3WAZ - chains B and D of the 4 polymer chains in the assembly; structure by X-ray diffraction, 3.00 A resolution.

== Chain B ==
Protein: Putative uncharacterized protein
Organism: Pyrococcus abyssi
Reference sequence: Q9V2B6 (Q9V2B6_PYRAB); numbering as in UniProt (aligned over 8-226)
Amino-acid sequence (220 residues; each row starts with the number of its first residue):
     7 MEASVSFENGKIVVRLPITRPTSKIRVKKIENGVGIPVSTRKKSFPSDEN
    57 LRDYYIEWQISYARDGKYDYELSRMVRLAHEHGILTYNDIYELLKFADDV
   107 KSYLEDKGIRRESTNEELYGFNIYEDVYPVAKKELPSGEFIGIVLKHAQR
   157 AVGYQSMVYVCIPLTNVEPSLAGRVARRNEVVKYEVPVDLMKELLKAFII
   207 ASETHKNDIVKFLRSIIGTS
Disordered / not traced: 7, 225-226
Differences from the reference sequence: expression tag (7); engineered mutation Ala-154 (Lys in Q9V2B6)
Residues lining bound ligands: adenine (ADE): Gln-65, Ile-66, Ser-67, Tyr-68, Ser-162, Met-163, Val-164, Phe-204, His-211
From the paper describing this entry:
  - mutagenesis - K154A: decreased catalytic activity (DNA-cleavage activity)
  - binding site for the 20-nt DNA strand (chain D): Ser-29, Lys-30, Arg-32, Glu-63, Gln-65, Lys-152, Gln-155, Arg-156, Ala-157, Gln-161, Met-163, Tyr-165
  - binding site for adenine: Ile-66, Tyr-68, Met-163, Val-164, Phe-204, His-211
  - catalytic residues: Tyr-68, Asp-214
  - catalytic residues: His-211 (proposed by the authors, not directly observed)
  - mutagenesis - Y68F (100 fold), D214A (100 fold), D214N (100 fold): decreased catalytic activity on adenine release rates
  - mutagenesis - H211A (10 fold): decreased catalytic activity
  - mutagenesis - Y68F: unchanged binding to the 20-nt DNA strand (chain D)
  - mutagenesis - H211A, D214A, D214N: decreased binding to the 20-nt DNA strand (chain D)

== Chain D ==
Molecule: 20-nt DNA strand
Sequence (20 nucleotides; row label = number of the first residue in the row):
     1 GCATAGCTGTXCAGCTATGC
Modified residues: ORP (2-deoxy-5-phosphono-ribose) at position 11

== Chain B / chain D interface ==
Pairs across the interface (18; chain B residue first):
  Thr-25(B) / DC15(D)  sugar contact
  Thr-25(B) / DT16(D)  hydrogen bond to the phosphate
  Arg-26(B) / DC15(D)  phosphate contact
  Arg-26(B) / DT16(D)  salt bridge to the phosphate
  Pro-27(B) / DG14(D)  sugar contact
  Pro-27(B) / DC15(D)  sugar contact
  Thr-28(B) / DA13(D)  base contact
  Ser-45(B) / DG14(D)  sugar contact
  Ser-45(B) / DC15(D)  phosphate contact
  Thr-46(B) / DC15(D)  hydrogen bond to the phosphate
  Arg-47(B) / DC15(D)  hydrogen bond to the phosphate
  Arg-47(B) / DT16(D)  salt bridge to the phosphate
  Lys-48(B) / DC15(D)  phosphate contact
  Arg-156(B) / DT8(D)  base contact
  Arg-184(B) / DT16(D)  phosphate contact
  Arg-184(B) / DA17(D)  salt bridge to the phosphate
  Asn-185(B) / DT16(D)  hydrogen bond to the phosphate
  Asn-185(B) / DA17(D)  hydrogen bond to the phosphate
Other interface residues (no listed pair), chain B (12 interface residues in all): Arg-183

== Overview ==
12 residues of chain B face 6 of chain D across their interface, with 5 hydrogen bonds and 3 salt bridges.
Polar contacts include Thr-25(B)/DT16(D), Thr-46(B)/DC15(D) and Arg-47(B)/DC15(D). From the paper: catalytic
residues Tyr-68(B), Asp-214(B) and His-211(B); Y68F, D214A and D214N of chain B reduce catalytic activity on
adenine release rates; 5 substitutions were tested in all.
Chain B is Putative uncharacterized protein (Pyrococcus abyssi) and chain D is a 20-nt DNA strand; the
structure, Crystal structure of a restriction enzyme PabI in complex with DNA, was determined by X-ray
diffraction.
